7CC3 - chains A and B; structure by X-ray diffraction, 1.72 A resolution.

== Chain A (and B) ==
Protein: cis-prenyltransferase MM_0014
Source organism: Methanosarcina mazei Go1
Notes: chain B of this document is another copy of the same molecule, construct and numbering; everything in this record applies to it too
Amino-acid sequence (224 residues; numbered -4 to 219; the number before each row is that of its first residue; numbers below 1 keep their minus sign (Gly-4 is residue -4)):
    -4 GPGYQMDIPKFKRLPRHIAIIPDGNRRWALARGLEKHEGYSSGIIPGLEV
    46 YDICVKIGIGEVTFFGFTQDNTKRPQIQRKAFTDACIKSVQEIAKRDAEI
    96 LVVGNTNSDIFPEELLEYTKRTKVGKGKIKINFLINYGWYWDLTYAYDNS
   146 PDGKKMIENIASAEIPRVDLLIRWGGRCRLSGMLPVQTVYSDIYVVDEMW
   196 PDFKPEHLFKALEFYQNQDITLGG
Unresolved in the structure: -4, 143-149, 215-219 (chain B: -4 to -3, 146)
Small-molecule neighbours: FQ0 / FQF / FV3: Pro17, Asp18, Gly19, Asn20, Tyr35, Gly38, Ile39, Gly42, Leu43, Phe59, Phe60, Gly61, Asn66, Arg69, Phe77, Ala80, Cys81, Ser84, Ile88, Phe128, Trp195
Reported in the primary citation:
  - catalytic residues: Thr63, Asn66 (citing earlier work)

== How chain A and chain B interact ==
Contacting residue pairs (57; chain A residue first):
  Asp65(A) - Tyr185(B)  hydrogen bond
  Asp65(A) - Leu217(B)
  Asp65(A) - Gly218(B)
  Asp65(A) - Gly219(B)
  Asn66(A) - Gly218(B)
  Arg69(A) - Gly219(B)  hydrogen bond (side chain-backbone)
  Trp134(A) - Ile152(B)  hydrophobic
  Trp134(A) - Val184(B)
  Trp134(A) - Tyr185(B)  hydrogen bond
  Tyr135(A) - Lys149(B)  hydrogen bond (side chain-backbone)
  Tyr135(A) - Ile152(B)  hydrophobic
  Leu138(A) - Tyr142(B)  hydrogen bond (backbone-side chain)
  Leu138(A) - Met151(B)
  Thr139(A) - Gly148(B)
  Thr139(A) - Met151(B)
  Ala141(A) - Tyr142(B)  hydrophobic
  Tyr142(A) - Ala141(B)
  Tyr142(A) - Tyr142(B)
  Tyr142(A) - Ser145(B)
  Tyr142(A) - Asp147(B)
  Tyr142(A) - Gly148(B)
  Tyr142(A) - Met151(B)
  Met151(A) - Tyr142(B)  hydrophobic
  Ile152(A) - Tyr135(B)
  Ile152(A) - Leu138(B)  hydrophobic
  Ile152(A) - Tyr142(B)  hydrophobic
  Ile155(A) - Tyr142(B)
  Arg162(A) - Trp134(B)
  Arg172(A) - Gln213(B)
  Arg172(A) - Asp214(B)  salt bridge
  Cys173(A) - Cys173(B)  hydrophobic
  Cys173(A) - Ser186(B)
  Cys173(A) - Asp187(B)
  Cys173(A) - Ile188(B)  hydrogen bond (backbone-backbone)
  Arg174(A) - Tyr185(B)
  Arg174(A) - Ser186(B)
  Arg174(A) - Asp187(B)  salt bridge
  Arg174(A) - Asp214(B)  hydrogen bond (side chain-backbone)
  Leu175(A) - Leu175(B)  hydrophobic
  Leu175(A) - Val184(B)
  Ser176(A) - Val184(B)  hydrogen bond (backbone-backbone)
  Gly177(A) - Val184(B)  hydrogen bond (backbone-backbone)
  Val181(A) - Trp134(B)  hydrophobic
  Val184(A) - Trp134(B)  hydrophobic
  Val184(A) - Leu175(B)
  Val184(A) - Ser176(B)  hydrogen bond (backbone-backbone)
  Val184(A) - Gly177(B)  hydrogen bond (backbone-backbone)
  Tyr185(A) - Asp65(B)  hydrogen bond
  Tyr185(A) - Trp134(B)  hydrogen bond
  Tyr185(A) - Arg174(B)  hydrogen bond (backbone-side chain)
  Tyr185(A) - Ser176(B)
  Ser186(A) - Cys173(B)
  Ser186(A) - Arg174(B)
  Asp187(A) - Cys173(B)
  Asp187(A) - Arg174(B)  salt bridge
  Ile188(A) - Cys173(B)  hydrogen bond (backbone-backbone)
  Asp214(A) - Arg172(B)
Other interface residues (no listed pair), chain A (30 interface residues in all): Thr63, Lys68, Pro180, Gln213
Other interface residues (no listed pair), chain B (33 interface residues in all): Thr139, Pro180, Val181, Ile215, Thr216

== Overview ==
30 residues of chain A and 33 residues of chain B are in contact; the contacts include 15 hydrogen bonds and 3
salt bridges. Polar contacts include Arg172(A)-Asp214(B), Arg174(A)-Asp187(B) and Asp65(A)-Tyr185(B). Ligands
of chain A: FQ0 / FQF / FV3. From the paper: catalytic residues Thr63(A) and Asn66(A).
Both chains are cis-prenyltransferase MM_0014 (Methanosarcina mazei Go1). Entry 7CC3 (Versatile
cis-prenyltransferase MM_0014 from Methanosarcina mazei (crystal type: co-FG)) was determined by X-ray
diffraction, deposited together with 7CAQ, 7CAR, 7CAS and 7CAV.
